3LZ1 - chains A and J of the 10 polymer chains in the assembly; structure by X-ray diffraction, 2.50 A resolution.

== Chain A ==
Molecule: Histone H3.2
Organism: Xenopus laevis
UniProt: P84233 (H32_XENLA); residues 1-135 here correspond to UniProt positions 2-136 (UniProt number = residue number + 1)
Chain sequence (135 residues; each row starts with the number of its first residue):
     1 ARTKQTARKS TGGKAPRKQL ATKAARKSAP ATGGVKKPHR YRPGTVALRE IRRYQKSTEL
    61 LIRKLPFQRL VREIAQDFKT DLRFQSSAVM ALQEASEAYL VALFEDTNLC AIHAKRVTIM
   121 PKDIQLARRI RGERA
Disordered / not traced: 1-37, 135
Curated features (UniProtKB/Swiss-Prot):
  - modified residue: Arg2 (Asymmetric dimethylarginine), Thr3 (Phosphothreonine), Lys4 (Allysine), Gln5 (5-glutamyl dopamine), Thr6 (Phosphothreonine), Arg8 (Citrulline), Lys9 (N6,N6,N6-trimethyllysine), Ser10 (ADP-ribosylserine), Thr11 (Phosphothreonine), Lys14 (N6-(2-hydroxyisobutyryl)lysine), Arg17 (Asymmetric dimethylarginine), Lys18 (N6-(2-hydroxyisobutyryl)lysine), Lys23 (N6-(2-hydroxyisobutyryl)lysine), Arg26 (Citrulline), Lys27 (N6,N6,N6-trimethyllysine), Ser28 (ADP-ribosylserine), Lys36 (N6,N6,N6-trimethyllysine), Lys37 (N6-methyllysine), Tyr41 (Phosphotyrosine), Lys56 (N6,N6,N6-trimethyllysine) and 8 more in UniProt
  - lipidation: Cys110 (S-palmitoyl cysteine)

== Chain J ==
Molecule: 145-nt DNA strand
Sequence (145 nucleotides; numbered -72 to 72; the number before each row is that of its first residue; numbers below 1 keep their minus sign (DA-72 is residue -72)):
   -72 ATCAGAATCC CGGTGCCGAG GCCGCTCAAT TGGTCGTAGA CAGCTCTAGC ACCGCTTAAA
   -12 CGCACGTACG CGCTGTCCCC CGCGTTTTAA CCGCCAAGGG GATTACTCCC TAGTCTCCAG
    48 GCACGTGTCA GATATATACA TCGAT

== Interface between chain A and chain J ==
Pairs across the interface - 27 pairs, chain A then chain J:
  His39(A) - DA-67(J)  sugar contact
  Arg40(A) - DG9(J)  base contact
  Arg40(A) - DC10(J)  hydrogen bond to the sugar
  Tyr41(A) - DA-67(J)  hydrogen bond to the sugar
  Tyr41(A) - DA-66(J)  sugar contact
  Tyr41(A) - DG9(J)  sugar contact
  Tyr41(A) - DC10(J)  hydrogen bond to the phosphate
  Arg42(A) - DG9(J)  sugar contact
  Pro43(A) - DC8(J)  phosphate contact
  Pro43(A) - DG9(J)  phosphate contact
  Gly44(A) - DC8(J)  hydrogen bond to the phosphate
  Gly44(A) - DG9(J)  hydrogen bond to the phosphate
  Thr45(A) - DG9(J)  hydrogen bond to the phosphate
  Val46(A) - DG9(J)  hydrogen bond to the phosphate
  Ala47(A) - DG9(J)  hydrogen bond to the phosphate
  Arg49(A) - DA-66(J)  hydrogen bond to the phosphate
  Arg49(A) - DT-65(J)  salt bridge to the phosphate
  Lys56(A) - DC-64(J)  salt bridge to the phosphate
  Arg63(A) - DA17(J)  phosphate contact
  Arg63(A) - DC18(J)  phosphate contact
  Lys64(A) - DC18(J)  hydrogen bond to the phosphate
  Leu65(A) - DA17(J)  sugar contact
  Leu65(A) - DC18(J)  hydrogen bond to the phosphate
  Pro66(A) - DA17(J)  phosphate contact
  Arg69(A) - DA17(J)  salt bridge to the phosphate
  Asp81(A) - DG27(J)  phosphate contact
  Arg83(A) - DG27(J)  sugar contact
Other interface residues (no listed pair), chain A (19 interface residues in all): Gln85
Other interface residues (no listed pair), chain J (12 interface residues in all): DG26, DA29

== Overview ==
Chain A and chain J form an interface of 19 and 12 residues respectively, with 11 hydrogen bonds and 3 salt
bridges. Polar pairs include Arg40(A)-DC10(J), Tyr41(A)-DA-67(J) and Tyr41(A)-DC10(J).
Chain A is Histone H3.2 (Xenopus laevis) and chain J is a 145-nt DNA strand; the structure, Crystal Structure
of Nucleosome Core Particle Composed of the Widom 601 DNA Sequence (orientation 2), was determined by X-ray
diffraction together with 3LZ0 from the same study.
